Entry 7TTR (electron microscopy, 2.96 A resolution); this record covers chains E and F of the 7 polymer chains in the assembly.

# Chain E (and F)
Molecule: Caseinolytic peptidase B protein homolog
Source organism: Homo sapiens
Notes: EC 3.6.1.-; chain F of this document is another copy of the same molecule, construct and numbering; everything in this record applies to it too
UniProt: Q9H078 (CLPB_HUMAN); numbering as in UniProt (aligned over 127-707)
Chain sequence (584 residues; numbered 124 to 707; the number before each row is that of its first residue):
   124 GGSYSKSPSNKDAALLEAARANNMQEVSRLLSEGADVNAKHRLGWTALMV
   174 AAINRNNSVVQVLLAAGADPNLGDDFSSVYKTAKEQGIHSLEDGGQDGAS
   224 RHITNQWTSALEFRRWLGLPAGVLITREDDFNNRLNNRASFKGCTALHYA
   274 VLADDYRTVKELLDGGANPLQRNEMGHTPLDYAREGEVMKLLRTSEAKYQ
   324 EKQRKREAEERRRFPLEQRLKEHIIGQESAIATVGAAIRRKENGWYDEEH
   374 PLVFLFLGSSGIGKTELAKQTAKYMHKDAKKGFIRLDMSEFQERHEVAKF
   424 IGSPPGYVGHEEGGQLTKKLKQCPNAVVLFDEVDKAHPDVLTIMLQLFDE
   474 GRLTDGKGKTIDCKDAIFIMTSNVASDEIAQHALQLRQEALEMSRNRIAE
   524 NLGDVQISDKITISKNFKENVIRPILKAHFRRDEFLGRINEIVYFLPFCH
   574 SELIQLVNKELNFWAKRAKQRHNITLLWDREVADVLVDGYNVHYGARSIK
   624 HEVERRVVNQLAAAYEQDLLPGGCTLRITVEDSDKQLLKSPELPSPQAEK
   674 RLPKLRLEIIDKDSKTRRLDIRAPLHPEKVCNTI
Not modelled in the structure: 124-326, 518-533, 675-707 (chain F: 124-326, 516-538, 654-707)
Differences from the reference sequence: expression tag (124-126)
Bound ions: Mg2+: Thr-388 (together with ATP-gamma-S)
Small-molecule neighbours: ATP-gamma-S (AGS; phosphothiophosphoric acid-adenylate ester): His-346, Ile-347, Ile-348, Gln-350, Ser-382, Ser-383, Gly-384, Ile-385, Gly-386, Lys-387, Thr-388, Glu-389, Glu-455, Asn-496, Phe-571, Leu-579, Lys-582, Ala-619, Arg-620
UniProt features mapped onto this chain:
  - region: Leu-507 to Thr-535 (Regulatory)
  - binding site (ATP): His-346, Ile-348, Ser-383, Gly-384, Ile-385, Gly-386, Lys-387, Thr-388, Glu-455, Asn-496, Arg-561, Arg-620
  - modified residue: Lys-589 (N6-acetyllysine)
  - natural variant: Thr-268 (T268M: In MGCA7B), Tyr-272 (Y272C: In MGCA7B), Thr-388 (T388K: In SCN9), Lys-404 (K404T: In MGCA7A), Arg-408 (R408G: In MGCA7B), Met-411 (M411I: In MGCA7B), Pro-427 (P427L: In MGCA7A), Glu-435 to Gly-436 (sequence variant, change not given here; In MGCA7B), Cys-486 (C486R: In MGCA7B), Asn-496 (N496K: In SCN9), Glu-501 (E501K: In MGCA7B), Glu-557 (E557K: In SCN9), 11 further natural variant entries in UniProt
  - mutagenesis: Arg-178 (R178E: Shows higher order assembly but disaggregase activity is severely impaired by 70-80%), Arg-257 (R257E: Shows higher order assembly but disaggregase activity is severely impaired by 70-80%), Lys-387 (K387A: Loss of ATP hydrolysis activity. Loss of ATP-dependent protein disaggregase activity), Arg-417 (R417A: No effect on ATPase activity but shows decreased disaggregase activity), Tyr-430 (Y430A: Decreased ATP hydrolysis activity. Loss of ATP-dependent protein disaggregase activity), Val-431 (V431G: Decreased ATP hydrolysis activity. Loss of ATP-dependent protein disaggregase activity), Glu-455 (E455Q: Loss of ATP hydrolysis activity at pH 8.0. No effect on ATP hydrolysis activity at pH 6.8. Loss of ATP-dependent protein disaggregase activity at pH 8.0 and 6.8), Arg-475 (R475Q: Severely decreased ATP hydrolysis activity. Loss of ATP-dependent protein disaggregase activity), Arg-650 (R650P: No effect on ATP hydrolysis activity. Loss of ATP-dependent protein disaggregase activity)
From the paper describing this entry:
  - binding site for Beta-casein: Arg-417, His-418, Gly-429 to Gly-432
  - mutagenesis - Y430A: decreased catalytic activity (ATPase activity) (citing earlier work)
  - mutagenesis - Y430A: abolished catalytic activity (disaggregase activity) (citing earlier work)
  - mutagenesis - V431G: decreased catalytic activity (ATPase activity)
  - mutagenesis - V431G: abolished catalytic activity (disaggregase activity)
  - binding site for ATP-gamma-S: Lys-387, Thr-388, Glu-455, Asn-496, Glu-557, Arg-561, Arg-620
  - disease-associated variants - T268M, A269T, Y272C, T388K, M411I, C486R, N496K, E501K, E557K, R561G, A591V, R620C, R628C, R650P (citing earlier work)
  - disease-associated variants - R408G, R475Q, N496K, R561G, A591V, R620C: decreased catalytic activity (disaggregase activity) (citing earlier work)

# How chain E and chain F interact
Pairs across the interface - 31 pairs, chain E then chain F:
  Arg-334(E) with Tyr-638(F), hydrogen bond (side chain-backbone); Glu-639(F), salt bridge; Asp-641(F), salt bridge
  Arg-335(E) with Glu-639(F), salt bridge; Asp-641(F), salt bridge
  Arg-362(E) with Glu-639(F)
  Arg-363(E) with Val-631(F); Asn-632(F), hydrogen bond; Ala-635(F)
  Asn-366(E) with Tyr-638(F); Glu-639(F)
  Gly-367(E) with Arg-590(F), hydrogen bond (backbone-side chain)
  Trp-368(E) with Trp-587(F); Asn-596(F); Val-631(F); Tyr-638(F)
  Tyr-369(E) with Trp-587(F); Arg-590(F)
  Asp-370(E) with Trp-587(F); Lys-623(F), salt bridge
  Glu-371(E) with Arg-590(F)
  Arg-417(E) with Glu-434(F), salt bridge
  His-460(E) with His-418(F)
  Asp-462(E) with His-418(F), salt bridge; Lys-422(F), salt bridge
  Thr-465(E) with Glu-413(F)
  Arg-546(E) with Tyr-617(F)
  Arg-554(E) with Ser-412(F), hydrogen bond (backbone-side chain)
  Arg-555(E) with Asp-410(F), salt bridge
  Asp-556(E) with Lys-458(F), salt bridge
  Glu-557(E) with Arg-408(F), salt bridge
Also at the interface, not in a pair above, chain E (21 interface residues in all): Asn-543, Lys-550
Also at the interface, not in a pair above, chain F (26 interface residues in all): Lys-592, Gln-593, His-616, Glu-627, Leu-634, Gln-640, Leu-643

# In short
21 residues of chain E and 26 residues of chain F are in contact; the contacts include 4 hydrogen bonds and 11
salt bridges. Polar contacts include Arg-334(E)/Glu-639(F), Arg-334(E)/Asp-641(F) and Arg-335(E)/Glu-639(F).
From the paper: a binding site for ATP-gamma-S at Lys-387(E), Thr-388(E) and Glu-455(E) among others; R408G,
R475Q and N496K of chain E, among others, reduce catalytic activity (disaggregase activity); 8 substitutions
were tested in all.
Chain E and chain F are both Caseinolytic peptidase B protein homolog (Homo sapiens); the structure,
Skd3_ATPyS_FITC-casein Hexamer, AAA+ only, was determined by electron microscopy together with 7TTS from the
same study.
